PDB entry 4AFP | X-ray diffraction, 2.10 A resolution | chain A

[Chain A]
Name: Metacaspase MCA2
Source organism: Trypanosoma brucei
UniProtKB: Q585F3 (Q585F3_TRYB2); residues 1-347 here = UniProt positions 1-347
Amino-acid sequence (367 residues; numbered -19 to 347; the number before each row is that of its first residue; numbers below 1 keep their minus sign (Met-19 is residue -19)):
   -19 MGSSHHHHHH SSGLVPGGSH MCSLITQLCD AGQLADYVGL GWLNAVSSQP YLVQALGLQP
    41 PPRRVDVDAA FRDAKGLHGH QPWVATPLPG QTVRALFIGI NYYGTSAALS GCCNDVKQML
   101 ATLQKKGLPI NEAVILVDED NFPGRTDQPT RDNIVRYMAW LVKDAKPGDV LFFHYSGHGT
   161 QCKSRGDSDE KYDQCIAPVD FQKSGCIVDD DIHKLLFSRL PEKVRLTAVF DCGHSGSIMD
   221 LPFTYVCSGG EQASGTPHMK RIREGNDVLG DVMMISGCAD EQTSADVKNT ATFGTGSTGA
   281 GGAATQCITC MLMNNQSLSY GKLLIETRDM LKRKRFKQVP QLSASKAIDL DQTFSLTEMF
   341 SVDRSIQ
Disordered / not traced: -19 to 2, 166-171, 266-279
Construct notes: expression tag (-19 to 0); engineered mutation Gly213 (Cys in Q585F3)
Ion coordination: samarium (III) ion: Asp173, Asp189, Asp190, Asp220
Swiss-Prot annotation at these positions:
  - active site: His158
  - binding site (Ca(2+)): Asp173, Asp189, Asp190, Asp220
  - site: Lys55, Gly56 (Cleavage), Asp95 (Important for Arg/Lys-specific substrate specificity), Asp211 (Important for Arg/Lys-specific substrate specificity), Lys268 (Cleavage)
  - mutagenesis: Tyr31 (Y31A: Increases autoprocessing resulting in the degradation of the enzyme), Lys55 (K55G: Loss of autoprocessing. Loss of catalytic activity towards large protein substrates, no effect on catalytic activity towards short oligopeptide substrates, reduces affinity of the high affinity ...), Cys92 (C92A: Reduced autoprocessing and 50% loss of catalytic activity towards substrates), Asp95 (D95A: Loss of autoprocessing and catalytic activity towards substrates), Ser156 (S156A: 3-fold increase in catalytic activity towards substrates), Asp189 to Asp190 (Loss of autoprocessing and catalytic activity towards substrates), Asp211 (D211A: Loss of autoprocessing and catalytic activity towards substrates), Cys212 (C212G: Severe loss of catalytic activity), Lys268 (K268G: Loss of autoprocessing. Loss of catalytic activity towards large protein substrates, no effect on catalytic activity towards short oligopeptide substrates, reduces affinity of the high ...)
What the authors report for this chain:
  - samarium (III) ion coordination: Asp173, Asp189, Asp190, Asp220
  - conformationally variable residues (order/disorder transition): Asp266 to Gly279
  - specificity-determining residues: Asp95, Asp211
  - post-translational modification sites: Lys55, Lys268 (citing earlier work)

[Overview]
Asp173, Asp189, Asp190 and Asp220 coordinate a samarium (III) ion ion. Curated annotation (UniProt) lists
active-site residue His158, 4 Ca2+-binding residues and 10 mutagenesis sites. The paper reports samarium (III)
ion coordination by Asp173, Asp189 and Asp190 among others; specificity determinants Asp95 and Asp211.
Chain A is Metacaspase MCA2 (Trypanosoma brucei); the structure, The structure of metacaspase 2 from T.
brucei, was determined by X-ray diffraction together with 4AF8, 4AFR and 4AFV from the same study.
